PDB entry 5OE9 | X-ray diffraction, 2.40 A resolution | chain A

== Chain A ==
Molecule: Large subunit terminase
From: Deep-sea thermophilic phage D6E
UniProt: E5DV50 (E5DV50_9VIRU); residues 1-427 here = UniProt positions 1-427
Amino-acid sequence (430 residues; numbered -2 to 427; the number before each row is that of its first residue; numbers below 1 keep their minus sign (Gly-2 is residue -2)):
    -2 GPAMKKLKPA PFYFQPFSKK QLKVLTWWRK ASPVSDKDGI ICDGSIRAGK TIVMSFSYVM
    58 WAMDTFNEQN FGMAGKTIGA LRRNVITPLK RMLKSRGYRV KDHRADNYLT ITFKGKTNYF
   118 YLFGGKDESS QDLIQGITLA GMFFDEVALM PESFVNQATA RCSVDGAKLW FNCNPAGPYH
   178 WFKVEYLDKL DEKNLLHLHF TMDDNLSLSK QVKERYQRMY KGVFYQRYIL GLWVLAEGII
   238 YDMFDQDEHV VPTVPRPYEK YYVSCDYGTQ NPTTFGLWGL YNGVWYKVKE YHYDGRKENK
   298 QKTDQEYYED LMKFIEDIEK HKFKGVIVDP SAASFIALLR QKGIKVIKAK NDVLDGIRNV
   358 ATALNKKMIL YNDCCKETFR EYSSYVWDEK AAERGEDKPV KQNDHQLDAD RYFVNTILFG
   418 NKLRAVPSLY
Not modelled in the structure: -2 to 12, 419-427
Construct notes: expression tag (-2 to 0)
Reported in the primary citation:
  - binding site for sulfate ion: Arg421
  - mutagenesis - R421A: decreased binding to ATP
  - mutagenesis - R421A: decreased catalytic activity
  - catalytic residues: Arg44, Glu143, Arg158
  - mutagenesis - R44A, E143A, R158A: abolished catalytic activity on ATP

== In short ==
The paper reports catalytic residues Arg44, Glu143 and Arg158; R44A, E143A and R158A abolish catalytic
activity on ATP.
Chain A is Large subunit terminase (Deep-sea thermophilic phage D6E); the structure, Structure of large
terminase from the thermophilic bacteriophage D6E in complex with sulfate (Crystal form 2), was determined by
X-ray diffraction together with 5OE8, 5OEA, 5OEB and 5OEE from the same study.
